Entry 2HHH (X-ray diffraction, 3.35 A resolution); this record covers chains A and H of the 21 polymer chains in the assembly.

Chain A:
Molecule: 16S ribosomal RNA
From: Thermus thermophilus
Sequence (1522 nucleotides; row label = number of the first residue in the row):
     1 UUUGUUGGAGAGUUUGAUCCUGGCUCAGGGUGAACGCUGGCGGCGUGCCU
    51 AAGACAUGCAAGUCGUGCGGGCCGCGGGGUUUUACUCCGUGGUCAGCGGC
   101 GGACGGGUGAGUAACGCGUGGGUGACCUACCCGGAAGAGGGGGACAACCC
   151 GGGGAAACUCGGGCUAAUCCCCCAUGUGGACCCGCCCCUUGGGGUGUGUC
   201 CAAAGGGCUUUGCCCGCUUCCGGAUGGGCCCGCGUCCCAUCAGCUAGUUG
   251 GUGGGGUAAUGGCCCACCAAGGCGACGACGGGUAGCCGGUCUGAGAGGAU
   301 GGCCGGCCACAGGGGCACUGAGACACGGGCCCCACUCCUACGGGAGGCAG
   351 CAGUUAGGAAUCUUCCGCAAUGGGCGCAAGCCUGACGGAGCGACGCCGCU
   401 UGGAGGAAGAAGCCCUUCGGGGUGUAAACUCCUGAACCCGGGACGAAACC
   451 CCCGACGAGGGGACUGACGGUACCGGGGUAAUAGCGCCGGCCAACUCCGU
   501 GCCAGCAGCCGCGGUAAUACGGAGGGCGCGAGCGUUACCCGGAUUCACUG
   551 GGCGUAAAGGGCGUGUAGGCGGCCUGGGGCGUCCCAUGUGAAAGACCACG
   601 GCUCAACCGUGGGGGAGCGUGGGAUACGCUCAGGCUAGACGGUGGGAGAG
   651 GGUGGUGGAAUUCCCGGAGUAGCGGUGAAAUGCGCAGAUACCGGGAGGAA
   701 CGCCGAUGGCGAAGGCAGCCACCUGGUCCACCCGUGACGCUGAGGCGCGA
   751 AAGCGUGGGGAGCAAACCGGAUUAGAUACCCGGGUAGUCCACGCCCUAAA
   801 CGAUGCGCGCUAGGUCUCUGGGUCUCCUGGGGGCCGAAGCUAACGCGUUA
   851 AGCGCGCCGCCUGGGGAGUACGGCCGCAAGGCUGAAACUCAAAGGAAUUG
   901 ACGGGGGCCCGCACAAGCGGUGGAGCAUGUGGUUUAAUUCGAAGCAACGC
   951 GAAGAACCUUACCAGGCCUUGACAUGCUAGGGAACCCGGGUGAAAGCCUG
  1001 GGGUGCCCCGCGAGGGGAGCCCUAGCACAGGUGCUGCAUGGCCGUCGUCA
  1051 GCUCGUGCCGUGAGGUGUUGGGUUAAGUCCCGCAACGAGCGCAACCCCCG
  1101 CCGUUAGUUGCCAGCGGUUCGGCCGGGCACUCUAACGGGACUGCCCGCGA
  1151 AAGCGGGAGGAAGGAGGGGACGACGUCUGGUCAGCAUGGCCCUUACGGCC
  1201 UGGGCGACACACGUGCUACAAUGCCCACUACAAAGCGAUGCCACCCGGCA
  1251 ACGGGGAGCUAAUCGCAAAAAGGUGGGCCCAGUUCGGAUUGGGGUCUGCA
  1301 ACCCGACCCCAUGAAGCCGGAAUCGCUAGUAAUCGCGGAUCAGCCAUGCC
  1351 GCGGUGAAUACGUUCCCGGGCCUUGUACACACCGCCCGUCACGCCAUGGG
  1401 AGCGGGCUCUACCCGAAGUCGCCGGGAGCCUACGGGCAGGCGCCGAGGGU
  1451 AGGGCCCGUGACUGGGGCGAAGUCGUAACAAGGUAGCUGUACCGGAAGGU
  1501 GCGGCUGGAUCACCUCCUUUCU
Unresolved in the structure: 1-5, 1511-1522
Small-molecule neighbours:
  - kasugamycin (KSG; (1S,2R,3S,4R,5S,6S)-2,3,4,5,6-pentahydroxycyclohexyl 2-amino-4-{[carboxy(imino)methyl]amino}-2,3,4,6-tetradeoxy-alpha-D-arabino-hexopyranoside), molecule 1: G677, U772, U773
  - kasugamycin (KSG), molecule 2: A776, A778, C779, G904, U1476, A1477, G1482, G1483, U1484

Chain H:
Name: 30S ribosomal protein S8
From: Thermus thermophilus
UniProt: P24319 (RS8_THETH); numbering as in UniProt (aligned over 1-138)
Sequence (138 residues; row label = number of the first residue in the row):
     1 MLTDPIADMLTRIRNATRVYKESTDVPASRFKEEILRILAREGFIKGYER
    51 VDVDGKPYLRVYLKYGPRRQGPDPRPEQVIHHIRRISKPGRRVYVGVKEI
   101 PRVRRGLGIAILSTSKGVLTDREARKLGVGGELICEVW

Interface between chain A and chain H:
Contacting residue pairs - 71 pairs, chain A then chain H:
  C548(A) with Arg91(H), hydrogen bond to the sugar
  C570(A) with Thr3(H), hydrogen bond to the sugar; Pro89(H), phosphate contact; Gly90(H), sugar contact
  G571(A) with Met1(H), hydrogen bond to the sugar; Leu2(H), sugar contact; Thr3(H), sugar contact; Pro89(H), phosphate contact; Arg92(H), salt bridge to the phosphate
  C573(A) with Ser29(H), phosphate contact
  C574(A) with Ser29(H), phosphate contact; Arg30(H), hydrogen bond to the phosphate
  U575(A) with Arg30(H), salt bridge to the phosphate
  G581(A) with Tyr94(H), hydrogen bond to the base
  U582(A) with Tyr94(H), phosphate contact
  C583(A) with Val95(H), sugar contact; Gly96(H), phosphate contact; Val97(H), phosphate contact; Val129(H), sugar contact; Gly130(H), hydrogen bond to the sugar
  C584(A) with Gly96(H), phosphate contact; Val97(H), hydrogen bond to the phosphate; Gly128(H), sugar contact; Val129(H), sugar contact
  C585(A) with Lys98(H), salt bridge to the phosphate
  A624(A) with Ser115(H), hydrogen bond to the base
  U625(A) with Ser115(H), sugar contact
  A626(A) with Phe31(H), sugar contact; Ser113(H), hydrogen bond to the base; Thr114(H), base contact; Ser115(H), base contact
  C627(A) with Phe31(H), sugar contact; Tyr94(H), base contact; Ser113(H), hydrogen bond to the sugar; Glu132(H), hydrogen bond to the sugar
  G628(A) with Tyr94(H), sugar contact
  U636(A) with Lys56(H), hydrogen bond to the phosphate
  A637(A) with Lys56(H), salt bridge to the phosphate
  A737(A) with Met1(H), base contact
  G807(A) with Met1(H), hydrogen bond to the sugar; Thr3(H), base contact
  C808(A) with Met1(H), hydrogen bond to the sugar; Leu2(H), sugar contact
  G809(A) with Asp8(H), hydrogen bond to the sugar; Thr11(H), base contact; Arg12(H), hydrogen bond to the sugar; Asn15(H), base contact
  C810(A) with Arg12(H), salt bridge to the phosphate; Asn15(H), hydrogen bond to the base
  U811(A) with Asn15(H), sugar contact; Val19(H), sugar contact; Lys21(H), salt bridge to the phosphate
  A812(A) with Lys21(H), salt bridge to the phosphate
  A838(A) with Arg18(H), sugar contact; Arg75(H), phosphate contact
  G839(A) with Arg75(H), salt bridge to the phosphate
  G852(A) with Asn15(H), base contact
  C853(A) with Thr11(H), base contact; Arg14(H), hydrogen bond to the sugar; Asn15(H), hydrogen bond to the base
  G854(A) with Ala7(H), hydrogen bond to the sugar; Thr11(H), hydrogen bond to the sugar; Arg14(H), hydrogen bond to the phosphate
  C855(A) with Thr3(H), base contact; Asp4(H), sugar contact; Ala7(H), sugar contact; Lys88(H), phosphate contact; Pro89(H), phosphate contact
  G856(A) with Thr3(H), hydrogen bond to the sugar; Lys88(H), phosphate contact; Pro89(H), phosphate contact
Also at the interface, not in a pair above, chain A (37 interface residues in all): G572, G739, C740, A837, C857
Also at the interface, not in a pair above, chain H (41 interface residues in all): Pro5, Ala28, Pro57, Lys116, Val118, Gly131

Overview:
The interface between chain A and chain H involves 37 residues on one side and 41 on the other; the contacts
include 23 hydrogen bonds and 8 salt bridges. Polar pairs include G581(A)-Tyr94(H), A624(A)-Ser115(H) and
A626(A)-Ser113(H). Chain A binds kasugamycin.
Chain A is 16S ribosomal RNA and chain H is 30S ribosomal protein S8, both from Thermus thermophilus; the
structure, Crystal structure of kasugamycin bound to the 30S ribosomal subunit, was determined by X-ray
diffraction.
